Entry 6QMA (electron microscopy, 3.70 A resolution); this record covers chains A and B.

# Chain A (and B)
Protein: Predicted protein
Organism: Nectria haematococca
Notes: chain B of this document is another copy of the same molecule, construct and numbering; everything in this record applies to it too
Reference sequence: C7Z7K1 (C7Z7K1_NECH7); residue numbers follow UniProt; this construct covers 1-735
Sequence (735 residues; numbered 1 to 735; the number before each row is that of its first residue):
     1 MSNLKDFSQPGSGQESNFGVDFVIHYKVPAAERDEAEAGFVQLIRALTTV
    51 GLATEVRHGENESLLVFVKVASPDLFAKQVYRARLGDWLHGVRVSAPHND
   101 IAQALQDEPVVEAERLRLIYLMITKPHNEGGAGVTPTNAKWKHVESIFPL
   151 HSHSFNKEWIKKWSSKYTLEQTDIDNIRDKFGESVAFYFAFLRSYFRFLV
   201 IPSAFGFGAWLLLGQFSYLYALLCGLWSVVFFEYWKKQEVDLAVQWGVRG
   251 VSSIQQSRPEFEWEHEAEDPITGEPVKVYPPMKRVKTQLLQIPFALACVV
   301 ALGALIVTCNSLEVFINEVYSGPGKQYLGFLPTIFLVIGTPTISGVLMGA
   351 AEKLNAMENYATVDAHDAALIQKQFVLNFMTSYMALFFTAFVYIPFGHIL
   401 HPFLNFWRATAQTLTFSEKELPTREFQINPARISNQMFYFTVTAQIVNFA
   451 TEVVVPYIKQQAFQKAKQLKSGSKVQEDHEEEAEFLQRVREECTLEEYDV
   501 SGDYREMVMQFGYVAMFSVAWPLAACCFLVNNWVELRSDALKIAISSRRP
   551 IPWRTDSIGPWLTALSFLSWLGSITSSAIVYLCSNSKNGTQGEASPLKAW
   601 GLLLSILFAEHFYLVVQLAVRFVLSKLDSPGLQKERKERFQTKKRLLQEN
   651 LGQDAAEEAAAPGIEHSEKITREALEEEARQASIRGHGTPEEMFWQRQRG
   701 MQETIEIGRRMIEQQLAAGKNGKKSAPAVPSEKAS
Unresolved in the structure: 1-14, 417-424, 469-476, 586-594, 651-664, 685-687, 719-735
Metal / ion sites: Ca2+ site 1: E452, D503, E506, E535, D539; Ca2+ site 2: E452, E535

# Interface between chain A and chain B
Residue-residue contacts (127):
  F18(A) with E691(B); F694(B), hydrophobic; W695(B), hydrogen bond (backbone-side chain)
  R33(A) with I712(B); E713(B), salt bridge; L716(B)
  E37(A) with R709(B), salt bridge
  F40(A) with G708(B)
  V41(A) with I705(B), hydrophobic; R709(B)
  I44(A) with T704(B); I705(B), hydrophobic
  R45(A) with M701(B)
  T48(A) with H666(B); S667(B); I670(B); M701(B)
  T49(A) with H666(B)
  G51(A) with I670(B)
  L52(A) with I670(B)
  A53(A) with I670(B), hydrophobic; W695(B)
  T54(A) with T704(B)
  E55(A) with F694(B); W695(B); R697(B); Q698(B), hydrogen bond (side chain-backbone)
  V56(A) with Q698(B), hydrogen bond (backbone-side chain); M711(B)
  R57(A) with F694(B); R697(B); Q698(B); M711(B)
  H58(A) with M711(B); Q714(B); Q715(B)
  G59(A) with Q715(B), hydrogen bond (backbone-side chain)
  E62(A) with Q715(B)
  L64(A) with G708(B); M711(B), hydrophobic; I712(B), hydrophobic
  F67(A) with W695(B)
  K69(A) with W695(B)
  A71(A) with I670(B), hydrophobic; E673(B)
  S72(A) with E673(B)
  Y81(A) with N650(B)
  L85(A) with L647(B), hydrophobic
  W88(A) with K643(B), hydrogen bond (backbone-side chain)
  L89(A) with K643(B)
  P270(A) with Q633(B)
  I271(A) with Q633(B); R636(B); K637(B)
  T272(A) with F640(B)
  H479(A) with R697(B)
  E481(A) with P690(B)
  E482(A) with F694(B)
  I574(A) with H611(B)
  L603(A) with L603(B), hydrophobic; L607(B), hydrophobic
  L607(A) with L603(B), hydrophobic; L607(B), hydrophobic; E610(B)
  E610(A) with L607(B); H611(B), salt bridge
  H611(A) with I574(B); E610(B), salt bridge
  Q633(A) with P270(B); I271(B)
  R636(A) with I271(B)
  K637(A) with I271(B)
  F640(A) with L89(B), hydrophobic; T272(B)
  K643(A) with W88(B), hydrogen bond (side chain-backbone); L89(B)
  L647(A) with L85(B), hydrophobic
  N650(A) with Y81(B)
  H666(A) with T48(B); T49(B)
  S667(A) with T48(B)
  I670(A) with T48(B); G51(B); L52(B); A53(B), hydrophobic; A71(B), hydrophobic
  E673(A) with A71(B); S72(B)
  P690(A) with E481(B)
  E691(A) with F18(B)
  F694(A) with F18(B), hydrophobic; E55(B); R57(B); E482(B)
  W695(A) with F18(B), hydrogen bond (side chain-backbone); A53(B); E55(B); F67(B); K69(B)
  R697(A) with E55(B); R57(B); H479(B)
  Q698(A) with E55(B), hydrogen bond (backbone-side chain); V56(B), hydrogen bond (side chain-backbone); R57(B)
  M701(A) with R45(B); T48(B)
  T704(A) with I44(B); T54(B)
  I705(A) with V41(B), hydrophobic; I44(B), hydrophobic
  G708(A) with F40(B); L64(B)
  R709(A) with E37(B), salt bridge; V41(B)
  M711(A) with V56(B); R57(B); H58(B); L64(B), hydrophobic
  I712(A) with R33(B); L64(B), hydrophobic
  E713(A) with R33(B), salt bridge
  Q714(A) with H58(B)
  Q715(A) with H58(B); G59(B), hydrogen bond (side chain-backbone); E62(B)
  L716(A) with R33(B)
Interface residues without a listed pair, chain A (84 interface residues in all): G19, V20, V28, V68, P73, G91, H98, G273, E477, W570, A599, W600, L604, I606, Q641, L646, Q696
Interface residues without a listed pair, chain B (84 interface residues in all): G19, V20, V28, V68, P73, G91, H98, G273, E477, W570, A599, W600, L604, I606, Q641, L646, Q696

# Summary
Chain A and chain B each contribute 84 residues to their interface, with 10 hydrogen bonds and 6 salt bridges.
Polar pairs include R33(A)-E713(B), E37(A)-R709(B) and E610(A)-H611(B). E452(A), D503(A), E506(A), E535(A) and
D539(A) coordinate Ca2+ site 1. E452(A) and E535(A) form the Ca2+ site 2.
Both chains are Predicted protein (Nectria haematococca). Entry 6QMA (Cryo-EM structure of calcium-bound
nhTMEM16 lipid scramblase in nanodisc (intermediate state)) was determined by electron microscopy, deposited
together with 6QM4, 6QM5, 6QM6, 6QM9 and 6QMB.
